1SUF - chain A; structure by X-ray diffraction, 1.15 A resolution.

# Chain A
Name: Carbon Monoxide Dehydrogenase 2
Source organism: Carboxydothermus hydrogenoformans
Notes: EC 1.2.99.2
Reference sequence: Q9F8A8 (COOS2_CARHZ); residues 2-636 here correspond to UniProt positions 1-635 (UniProt number = residue number - 1)
Sequence (636 residues; each row starts with the number of its first residue):
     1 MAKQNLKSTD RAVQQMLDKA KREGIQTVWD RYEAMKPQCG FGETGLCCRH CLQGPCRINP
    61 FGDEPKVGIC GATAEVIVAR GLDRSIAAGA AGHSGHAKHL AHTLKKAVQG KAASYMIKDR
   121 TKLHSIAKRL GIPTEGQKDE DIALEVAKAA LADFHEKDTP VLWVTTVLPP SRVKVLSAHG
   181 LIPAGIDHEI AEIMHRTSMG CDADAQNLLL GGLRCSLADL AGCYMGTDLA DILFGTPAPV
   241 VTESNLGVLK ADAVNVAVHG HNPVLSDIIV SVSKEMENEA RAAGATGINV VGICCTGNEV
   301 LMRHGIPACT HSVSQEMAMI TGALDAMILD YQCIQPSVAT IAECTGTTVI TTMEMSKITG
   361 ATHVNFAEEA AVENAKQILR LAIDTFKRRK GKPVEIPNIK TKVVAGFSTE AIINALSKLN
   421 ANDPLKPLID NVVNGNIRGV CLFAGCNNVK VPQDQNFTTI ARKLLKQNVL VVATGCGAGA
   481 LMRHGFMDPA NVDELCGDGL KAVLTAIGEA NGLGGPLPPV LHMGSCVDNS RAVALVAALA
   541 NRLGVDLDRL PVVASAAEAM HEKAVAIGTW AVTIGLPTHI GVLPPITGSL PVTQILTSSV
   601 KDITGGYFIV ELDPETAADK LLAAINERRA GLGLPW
Not modelled in the structure: 1-3
Metal / ion sites: 2Fe-2S cluster Fe: Cys-39, Cys-47; 4Fe-4S cluster Fe: Cys-48, Cys-51, Cys-56, Cys-70; fe(4)-ni(1)-S(5) cluster Fe: His-261, Cys-295, Cys-333, Cys-446, Cys-476, Cys-526
Ligand contacts:
  - 2Fe-2S cluster (FES): Cys-39, Phe-41, Gly-42, Cys-47, Arg-49, Pro-55
  - fe(4)-ni(1)-S(5) cluster (NFS): His-261, Cys-294, Cys-295, Ser-312, Cys-333, Gly-445, Cys-446, Gly-475, Cys-476, Cys-526, Met-560, His-561, Lys-563
  - 4Fe-4S cluster (SF4): Cys-48, Arg-49, His-50, Cys-51, Gln-53, Gly-54, Cys-56, Gly-68, Ile-69, Cys-70, Ala-72, Ile-77, Arg-80, Met-199

# Summary
Chain A binds 4Fe-4S cluster, 2Fe-2S cluster and fe(4)-ni(1)-S(5) cluster. The 2Fe-2S cluster Fe site is built
by Cys-39 and Cys-47. Cys-48, Cys-51, Cys-56 and Cys-70 form the 4Fe-4S cluster Fe site.
Chain A is Carbon Monoxide Dehydrogenase 2 (Carboxydothermus hydrogenoformans); the structure, Carbon Monoxide
Dehydrogenase from Carboxydothermus hydrogenoformans-Inactive state, was determined by X-ray diffraction
together with 1SU6, 1SU7 and 1SU8 from the same study.
